8OZW - chains A and B; structure by X-ray diffraction, 2.01 A resolution.

# Chain A (and B)
Molecule: Oxidoreductase
From: Blastomyces dermatitidis
Notes: chain B of this document is another copy of the same molecule, construct and numbering; everything in this record applies to it too
Reference sequence: C5GTJ9 (C5GTJ9_AJEDR); residues 1-288 here = UniProt positions 1-288
Amino-acid sequence (288 residues; numbered 1 to 288; the number before each row is that of its first residue):
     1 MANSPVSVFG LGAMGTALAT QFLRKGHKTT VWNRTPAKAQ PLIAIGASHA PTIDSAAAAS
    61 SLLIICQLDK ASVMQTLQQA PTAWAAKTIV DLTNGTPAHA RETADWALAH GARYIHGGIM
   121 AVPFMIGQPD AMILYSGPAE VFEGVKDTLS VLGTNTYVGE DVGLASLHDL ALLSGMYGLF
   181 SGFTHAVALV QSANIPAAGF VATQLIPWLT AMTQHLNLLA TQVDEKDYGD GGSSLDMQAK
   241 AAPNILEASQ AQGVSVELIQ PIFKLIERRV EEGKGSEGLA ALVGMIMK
Disordered / not traced: 1, 230 (chain B: 1-2)
Residues lining bound ligands: TXP (1,4,5,6-tetrahydronicotinamide adenine dinucleotide phosphate): G10, L11, G12, A13, M14, G15, N33, R34, T35, K38, C66, Q67, L68, S72, Q75, T76, L92, T93, N94, I119, A121, V122, P123
What the authors report for this chain:
  - conformationally variable residues (side-chain flip): N94
  - binding site for TXP: N94
  - catalytic residues: N94, D169, Y177 (citing earlier work)
  - contacts within the chain: K70-E102 (salt bridge), H99-T103 (hydrogen bond)
  - self-association interface (contacts with another copy of this molecule): L164, L167, A171, L172, L189, V190, A193, I195, F200

# Interface between chain A and chain B
Pairs across the interface (162; chain A residue first):
  A13(A) - G232(B)
  N94(A) - A241(B)
  N94(A) - N244(B)  hydrogen bond
  G95(A) - N244(B)
  T96(A) - N244(B)
  P97(A) - A248(B)
  H99(A) - N244(B)
  M120(A) - W208(B)
  A121(A) - W208(B)
  V122(A) - S233(B)
  P123(A) - G232(B)
  M125(A) - A211(B)  hydrophobic
  M132(A) - Q204(B)
  L134(A) - Q204(B)
  T156(A) - Q204(B)
  V158(A) - Q204(B)
  L167(A) - A193(B)  hydrophobic
  H168(A) - I195(B)
  H168(A) - Q204(B)
  L170(A) - N244(B)
  L170(A) - I245(B)  hydrophobic
  L170(A) - A248(B)  hydrophobic
  A171(A) - A186(B)
  A171(A) - L189(B)  hydrophobic
  A171(A) - V190(B)  hydrophobic
  L172(A) - F200(B)  hydrophobic
  L172(A) - Q204(B)
  L172(A) - L205(B)  hydrophobic
  L172(A) - W208(B)  hydrogen bond (backbone-side chain)
  L173(A) - I245(B)  hydrophobic
  S174(A) - G182(B)
  S174(A) - H185(B)
  S174(A) - A186(B)
  G175(A) - G182(B)
  G175(A) - L209(B)
  M176(A) - W208(B)
  M176(A) - M212(B)  hydrophobic
  Y177(A) - Q238(B)  hydrogen bond
  Y177(A) - I245(B)  hydrophobic
  Y177(A) - I262(B)
  Y177(A) - F263(B)  hydrophobic
  Y177(A) - I266(B)  hydrophobic
  G178(A) - G178(B)
  G178(A) - L179(B)
  G178(A) - G182(B)
  L179(A) - G178(B)
  L179(A) - M212(B)  hydrophobic
  L179(A) - T213(B)
  F180(A) - L216(B)  hydrophobic
  F180(A) - L279(B)  hydrophobic
  S181(A) - I262(B)
  G182(A) - S174(B)
  G182(A) - G175(B)
  G182(A) - G178(B)
  F183(A) - L216(B)
  F183(A) - L219(B)  hydrophobic
  F183(A) - A220(B)
  T184(A) - L282(B)
  T184(A) - V283(B)
  T184(A) - I286(B)
  H185(A) - S174(B)
  H185(A) - I286(B)
  A186(A) - A171(B)
  V187(A) - V283(B)  hydrophobic
  A188(A) - V283(B)  hydrophobic
  A188(A) - I286(B)  hydrophobic
  A188(A) - M287(B)  hydrophobic
  L189(A) - L167(B)
  L189(A) - A171(B)  hydrophobic
  L189(A) - S174(B)
  V190(A) - A171(B)  hydrophobic
  Q191(A) - V223(B)
  Q191(A) - D224(B)
  Q191(A) - M287(B)
  S192(A) - M287(B)
  A193(A) - L167(B)  hydrophobic
  I195(A) - H168(B)
  P196(A) - D224(B)
  A197(A) - A220(B)
  A197(A) - D224(B)  hydrogen bond (backbone-side chain)
  A198(A) - D224(B)  hydrogen bond (backbone-side chain)
  F200(A) - H168(B)
  F200(A) - L172(B)  hydrophobic
  V201(A) - L216(B)
  V201(A) - N217(B)
  V201(A) - A220(B)  hydrophobic
  A202(A) - N217(B)
  T203(A) - M132(B)
  Q204(A) - L134(B)
  Q204(A) - V158(B)
  Q204(A) - H168(B)
  Q204(A) - L172(B)
  L205(A) - L172(B)  hydrophobic
  I206(A) - T213(B)
  I206(A) - Q214(B)
  I206(A) - N217(B)
  W208(A) - M120(B)
  W208(A) - L172(B)  hydrogen bond (side chain-backbone)
  W208(A) - M176(B)
  L209(A) - G175(B)
  L209(A) - L216(B)  hydrophobic
  M212(A) - L179(B)  hydrophobic
  T213(A) - L179(B)
  T213(A) - I206(B)
  L216(A) - F183(B)
  L216(A) - V201(B)
  L216(A) - L209(B)  hydrophobic
  N217(A) - A202(B)
  N217(A) - I206(B)
  L219(A) - F183(B)  hydrophobic
  A220(A) - F183(B)
  A220(A) - A197(B)
  A220(A) - A198(B)  hydrophobic
  A220(A) - V201(B)  hydrophobic
  V223(A) - Q191(B)
  D224(A) - Q191(B)
  D224(A) - P196(B)
  D224(A) - A197(B)  hydrogen bond (side chain-backbone)
  D224(A) - A198(B)  hydrogen bond (side chain-backbone)
  Q238(A) - Y177(B)
  N244(A) - G95(B)
  N244(A) - T96(B)
  N244(A) - L170(B)
  I245(A) - L170(B)  hydrophobic
  I245(A) - S174(B)
  I245(A) - Y177(B)  hydrophobic
  A248(A) - P97(B)
  A248(A) - L170(B)  hydrophobic
  G253(A) - I286(B)
  G253(A) - M287(B)
  V254(A) - I286(B)
  S255(A) - I286(B)  hydrogen bond (backbone-backbone)
  E257(A) - P261(B)
  E257(A) - L265(B)
  E257(A) - R268(B)  salt bridge
  L258(A) - P261(B)  hydrophobic
  L258(A) - I262(B)
  L258(A) - L265(B)  hydrophobic
  P261(A) - E257(B)
  P261(A) - L258(B)  hydrophobic
  P261(A) - P261(B)  hydrophobic
  I262(A) - Y177(B)
  I262(A) - S181(B)
  I262(A) - L258(B)
  F263(A) - Y177(B)  hydrophobic
  L265(A) - E257(B)
  R268(A) - E257(B)  salt bridge
  L279(A) - F180(B)  hydrophobic
  L282(A) - T184(B)
  V283(A) - T184(B)
  V283(A) - V187(B)  hydrophobic
  V283(A) - A188(B)  hydrophobic
  I286(A) - T184(B)
  I286(A) - H185(B)
  I286(A) - A188(B)  hydrophobic
  I286(A) - G253(B)
  I286(A) - V254(B)
  I286(A) - S255(B)  hydrogen bond (backbone-backbone)
  M287(A) - A188(B)  hydrophobic
  M287(A) - Q191(B)
  M287(A) - S192(B)
  M287(A) - G253(B)
Interface residues without a listed pair, chain A (94 interface residues in all): L68, D69, F124, L164, T210, Q214, H215, A241, E247, Q252, I259, I266, K288
Interface residues without a listed pair, chain B (89 interface residues in all): N94, H99, A121, T156, L164, L173, T203, H215, K240, E247, Q252, I259

# Summary
94 residues of chain A face 89 of chain B across their interface; the contacts include 10 hydrogen bonds and 2
salt bridges. Polar pairs include E257(A)-R268(B), N94(A)-N244(B) and L172(A)-W208(B). Bound to chain A:
compound TXP. From the paper: catalytic residues N94(A), D169(A) and Y177(A); a binding site for TXP at
N94(A).
Both chains are Oxidoreductase (Blastomyces dermatitidis). Entry 8OZW (Imine Reductase from Ajellomyces
dermatitidis in complex NADPH4) was determined by X-ray diffraction (same publication as 8P2J).
